PDB entry 5GST | X-ray diffraction, 2.00 A resolution | chains A and B

== Chain A (and B) ==
Protein: Glutathione S-transferase
Organism: Rattus rattus
Notes: EC 2.5.1.18; chain B of this document is another copy of the same molecule, construct and numbering; everything in this record applies to it too
UniProtKB: P04905 (GSTM1_RAT); numbering as in UniProt (aligned over 1-217)
Chain sequence (217 residues; numbered 1 to 217; the number before each row is that of its first residue):
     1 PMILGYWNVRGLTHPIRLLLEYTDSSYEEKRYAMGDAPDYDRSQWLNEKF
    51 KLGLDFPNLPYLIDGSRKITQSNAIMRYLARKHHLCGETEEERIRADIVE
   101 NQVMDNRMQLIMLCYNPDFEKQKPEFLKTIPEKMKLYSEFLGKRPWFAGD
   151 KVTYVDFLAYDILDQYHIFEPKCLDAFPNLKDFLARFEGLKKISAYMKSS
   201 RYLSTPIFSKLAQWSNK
Ligand contacts: glutathione S-(2,4 dinitrobenzene) (GDN): Tyr6, Trp7, Leu12, Arg42, Trp45, Lys49, Asn58, Leu59, Pro60, Gln71, Ser72, Met104, Met108, Ile111

== How chain A and chain B interact ==
Contacting residue pairs - 44 pairs, chain A then chain B:
  Asp55(A) - Leu136(B)
  Asp55(A) - Phe140(B)
  Phe56(A) - Ile98(B)  hydrophobic
  Phe56(A) - Gln102(B)
  Phe56(A) - Leu136(B)  hydrophobic
  Phe56(A) - Phe140(B)  hydrophobic
  Arg67(A) - Glu90(B)
  Ile69(A) - Ile94(B)  hydrophobic
  Thr70(A) - Ile98(B)
  Gln71(A) - Asn101(B)
  Gln71(A) - Gln102(B)  hydrogen bond
  Gln71(A) - Asp105(B)  hydrogen bond
  Asn73(A) - Asn101(B)  hydrogen bond
  Ala74(A) - Asp97(B)
  Arg77(A) - Arg77(B)
  Arg77(A) - Asp97(B)
  Tyr78(A) - Glu90(B)
  Tyr78(A) - Ile94(B)  hydrophobic
  Arg81(A) - Glu90(B)  salt bridge
  Arg81(A) - Arg93(B)
  Arg81(A) - Ile94(B)
  Arg81(A) - Asp97(B)  salt bridge
  Glu90(A) - Arg67(B)
  Glu90(A) - Tyr78(B)
  Glu90(A) - Arg81(B)  salt bridge
  Ile94(A) - Arg67(B)
  Ile94(A) - Tyr78(B)  hydrophobic
  Ile94(A) - Arg81(B)
  Asp97(A) - Ala74(B)
  Asp97(A) - Arg77(B)
  Asp97(A) - Arg81(B)  salt bridge
  Ile98(A) - Phe56(B)  hydrophobic
  Ile98(A) - Thr70(B)
  Ile98(A) - Ala74(B)  hydrophobic
  Asn101(A) - Gln71(B)
  Asn101(A) - Asn73(B)  hydrogen bond
  Gln102(A) - Phe56(B)
  Gln102(A) - Gln71(B)  hydrogen bond
  Asp105(A) - Gln71(B)  hydrogen bond
  Glu132(A) - Phe50(B)
  Leu136(A) - Asp55(B)
  Leu136(A) - Phe56(B)  hydrophobic
  Phe140(A) - Asp55(B)
  Phe140(A) - Phe56(B)  hydrophobic
Also at the interface, not in a pair above, chain A (26 interface residues in all): Pro57, Asn58, Lys68, Arg93, Tyr137
Also at the interface, not in a pair above, chain B (25 interface residues in all): Pro57, Asn58, Ile69, Tyr137

== Overview ==
The interface between chain A and chain B involves 26 residues on one side and 25 on the other; the contacts
include 6 hydrogen bonds and 4 salt bridges. Polar pairs include Arg81(A)-Glu90(B), Arg81(A)-Asp97(B) and
Gln71(A)-Gln102(B). Chain A binds glutathione S-(2,4 dinitrobenzene).
Both chains are Glutathione S-transferase (Rattus rattus). Entry 5GST (Reaction coordinate motion in an snar
reaction catalyzed by glutathione transferase) was determined by X-ray diffraction (same publication as 4GST).
